PDB entry 4TU3 | X-ray diffraction, 3.19 A resolution | chains X and A

Chain X:
Molecule: Phosphoinositide phosphatase SAC1
Source organism: Saccharomyces cerevisiae
Notes: EC 3.1.3.-
Reference sequence: P32368 (SAC1_YEAST); residues 1-623 here = UniProt positions 1-623
Sequence (623 residues; row label = number of the first residue in the row):
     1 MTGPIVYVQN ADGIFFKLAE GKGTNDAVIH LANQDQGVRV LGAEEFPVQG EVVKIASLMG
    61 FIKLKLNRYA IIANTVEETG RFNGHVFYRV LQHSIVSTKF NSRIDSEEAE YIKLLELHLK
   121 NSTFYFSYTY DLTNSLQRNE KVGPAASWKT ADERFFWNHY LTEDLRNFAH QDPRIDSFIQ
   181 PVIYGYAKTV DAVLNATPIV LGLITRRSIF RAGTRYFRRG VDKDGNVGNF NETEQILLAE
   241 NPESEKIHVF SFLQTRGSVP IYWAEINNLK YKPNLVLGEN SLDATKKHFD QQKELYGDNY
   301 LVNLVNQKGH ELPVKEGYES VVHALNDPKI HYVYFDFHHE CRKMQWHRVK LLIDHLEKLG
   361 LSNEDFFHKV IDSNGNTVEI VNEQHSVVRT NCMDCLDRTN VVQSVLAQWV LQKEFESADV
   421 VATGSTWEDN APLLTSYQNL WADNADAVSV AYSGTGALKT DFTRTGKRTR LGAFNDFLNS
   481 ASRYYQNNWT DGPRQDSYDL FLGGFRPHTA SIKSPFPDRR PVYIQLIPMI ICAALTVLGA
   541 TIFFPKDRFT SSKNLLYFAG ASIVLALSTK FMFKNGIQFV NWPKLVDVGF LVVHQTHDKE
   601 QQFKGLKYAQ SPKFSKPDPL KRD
Unresolved in the structure: 1, 21-24, 212-219, 262-278, 306-324, 450-623
Swiss-Prot annotation at these positions:
  - cross-link (Glycyl lysine isopeptide (Lys-Gly)): K246 (interchain with G-Cter in ubiquitin), K358 (interchain with G-Cter in ubiquitin)
From the paper describing this entry:
  - conformationally variable residues (order/disorder transition): L312 to N326
  - catalytic residues: C392 (proposed by the authors, not directly observed)

Chain A:
Molecule: Vacuolar protein sorting-associated protein 74
Source organism: Saccharomyces cerevisiae
Reference sequence: Q06385 (VPS74_YEAST); residues 1-345 here = UniProt positions 1-345
Sequence (345 residues; row label = number of the first residue in the row):
     1 MSTLQRRRVN RADSGDTSSI HSSANNTKGD KIANIAVDGD DDNGTNKKIA YDPEESKLRD
    61 NINIPTLTLM EEVLLMGLRD REGYLSFWND SISYALRGCI IIELALRGKI RILDDSARKR
   121 FDLSERLIEV IDSSKTGEVL LDETLQLMKN DEPLSISNWI DLLSGETWNL LKINYQLKQV
   181 RERLAKGLVD KGVLRTEMKN FFLFDMATHP IADASCKEAI KRRVLSVLVS RNMELSYNEY
   241 FPETTSFKII RTLALICGSY GANVLENVLT TLEYEKRDKA ISRAEEIMAQ FSQYPFDLEK
   301 ETELGVSVNL NKEVKEEIEN NPGHDLQLEV IAGVFEVFSR MDMLL
Unresolved in the structure: 1-63, 80-87, 198-209, 342-345
From the paper describing this entry:
  - mutagenesis - L170R/I173R: unchanged localization to Golgi targeting
  - mutagenesis - L170R/I173R: unchanged binding to PtdIns4P-containing liposomes
  - mutagenesis - Y260S/N263S/E266S/Y274S/D278S: unchanged binding to Phosphoinositide phosphatase SAC1 (chain X)
  - conformationally variable residues (order/disorder transition): E197 to T208
  - mutagenesis - F202W/L203W: unchanged localization to Golgi
  - mutagenesis - F202E/L203E: abolished localization to Golgi
  - mutagenesis - L170R/I173R: decreased localization to Kre2-GFP

Interface between chain X and chain A:
Contacting residue pairs (23):
  Q9(X) - W168(A)
  Y69(X) - L170(A)  hydrophobic
  I95(X) - L170(A)
  S97(X) - W168(A)
  S97(X) - L170(A)
  T98(X) - W168(A)
  F100(X) - G165(A)
  F100(X) - E166(A)
  F100(X) - W168(A)
  N101(X) - G165(A)
  N101(X) - T167(A)  hydrogen bond (side chain-backbone)
  N101(X) - W168(A)
  N101(X) - N169(A)  hydrogen bond (side chain-backbone)
  N101(X) - L170(A)
  N101(X) - Q176(A)
  S102(X) - G165(A)  hydrogen bond (backbone-backbone)
  S102(X) - E166(A)  hydrogen bond
  S102(X) - Q176(A)  hydrogen bond (backbone-side chain)
  R103(X) - E166(A)  salt bridge
  I104(X) - L170(A)  hydrophobic
  I104(X) - I173(A)  hydrophobic
  I112(X) - L170(A)  hydrophobic
  E116(X) - L171(A)
Other interface residues (no listed pair), chain X (14 interface residues in all): K99, K120
Other interface residues (no listed pair), chain A (11 interface residues in all): S164, K172
The authors on this interface:
  - interface residues, chain A: E166(A)
  - hot spots on chain A (mutagenesis) - L170R/I173R: abolished binding to Phosphoinositide phosphatase SAC1 (chain X)

Overview:
Chain X and chain A form an interface of 14 and 11 residues respectively; the contacts include 5 hydrogen
bonds and 1 salt bridge. Among the polar pairs are R103(X)-E166(A), N101(X)-T167(A) and N101(X)-N169(A). The
paper reports the catalytic residue C392(X); F202E/L203E of chain A abolish localization to Golgi; 4
substitutions were tested in all.
Here chain X is Phosphoinositide phosphatase SAC1 and chain A is Vacuolar protein sorting-associated protein
74, both from Saccharomyces cerevisiae. Entry 4TU3 (Crystal structure of yeast Sac1/Vps74 complex) was
determined by X-ray diffraction.
